PDB entry 7WQ4 | electron microscopy, 2.60 A resolution | chains A and B of the 6 polymer chains in the assembly

== Chain A ==
Name: Engineered Guanine nucleotide-binding protein G(q) subunit alpha
Source organism: Homo sapiens
Amino-acid sequence (361 residues; numbered 1 to 246 plus 124 insertion-coded residues; 9 numbers in that range are skipped by the numbering (no residue carries them; nothing is unmodelled there); the number before each row is that of its first residue; a row labelled like 56A-56Z holds insertion residues (56A, then the next letters in order)):
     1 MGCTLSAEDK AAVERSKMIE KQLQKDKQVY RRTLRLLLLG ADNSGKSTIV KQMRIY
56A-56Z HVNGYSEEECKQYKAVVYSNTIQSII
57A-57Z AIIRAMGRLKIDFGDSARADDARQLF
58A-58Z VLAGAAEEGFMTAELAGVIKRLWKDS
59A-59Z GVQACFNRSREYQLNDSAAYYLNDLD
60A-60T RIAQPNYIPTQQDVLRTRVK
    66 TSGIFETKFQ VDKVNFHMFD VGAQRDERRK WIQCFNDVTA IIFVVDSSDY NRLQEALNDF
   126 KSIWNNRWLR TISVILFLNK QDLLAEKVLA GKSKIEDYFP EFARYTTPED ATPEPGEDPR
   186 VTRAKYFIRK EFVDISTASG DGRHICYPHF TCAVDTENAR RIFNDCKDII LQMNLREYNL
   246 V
Disordered / not traced: 1-3, 56A-56Z, 57A-57Z, 58A-58Z, 59A-59Z, 60A-60T

== Chain B ==
Name: Guanine nucleotide-binding protein G(I)/G(S)/G(T) subunit beta-1
UniProt: P54311 (GBB1_RAT); residue numbers follow UniProt; this construct covers 1-340
Amino-acid sequence (340 residues; each row starts with the number of its first residue):
     1 MSELDQLRQE AEQLKNQIRD ARKACADATL SQITNNIDPV GRIQMRTRRT LRGHLAKIYA
    61 MHWGTDSRLL VSASQDGKLI IWDSYTTNKV HAIPLRSSWV MTCAYAPSGN YVACGGLDNI
   121 CSIYNLKTRE GNVRVSRELA GHTGYLSCCR FLDDNQIVTS SGDTTCALWD IETGQQTTTF
   181 TGHTGDVMSL SLAPDTRLFV SGACDASAKL WDVREGMCRQ TFTGHESDIN AICFFPNGNA
   241 FATGSDDATC RLFDLRADQE LMTYSHDNII CGITSVSFSK SGRLLLAGYD DFNCNVWDAL
   301 KADRAGVLAG HDNRVSCLGV TDDGMAVATG SWDSFLKIWN
Disordered / not traced: 1-2
Swiss-Prot annotation at these positions:
  - modified residue: Ser-2 (N-acetylserine), His-266 (Phosphohistidine)

== Interface between chain A and chain B ==
Contacting residue pairs - 55 pairs, chain A then chain B:
  Arg-15(A) / Val-90(B)  hydrogen bond (side chain-backbone)
  Arg-15(A) / His-91(B)
  Ser-16(A) / Asn-88(B)
  Ser-16(A) / Lys-89(B)  hydrogen bond (side chain-backbone)
  Ile-19(A) / Lys-89(B)
  Ile-19(A) / Val-90(B)
  Ile-19(A) / His-91(B)
  Ile-19(A) / Ala-92(B)  hydrophobic
  Glu-20(A) / Lys-89(B)  salt bridge
  Leu-23(A) / Lys-78(B)
  Leu-23(A) / Lys-89(B)
  Asp-26(A) / Lys-78(B)  salt bridge
  Lys-27(A) / Leu-55(B)
  Tyr-30(A) / Ala-56(B)
  Tyr-30(A) / Asp-76(B)
  Thr-66(A) / Asn-119(B)
  Thr-66(A) / His-142(B)
  Ser-67(A) / Asp-118(B)
  Gly-68(A) / Leu-117(B)
  Gly-68(A) / Asn-119(B)
  Ile-69(A) / Trp-99(B)
  Ile-69(A) / Leu-117(B)  hydrophobic
  Phe-84(A) / Trp-99(B)
  Ala-88(A) / Asn-119(B)
  Ala-88(A) / Thr-143(B)
  Gln-89(A) / Leu-117(B)
  Gln-89(A) / Tyr-145(B)
  Arg-90(A) / Gly-162(B)  hydrogen bond (side chain-backbone)
  Arg-90(A) / Asp-163(B)
  Arg-90(A) / Thr-164(B)
  Arg-90(A) / Asp-186(B)  salt bridge
  Glu-92(A) / Asp-186(B)
  Arg-94(A) / Cys-204(B)
  Arg-94(A) / Asp-228(B)  salt bridge
  Lys-95(A) / Tyr-145(B)
  Lys-95(A) / Met-188(B)
  Lys-95(A) / Cys-204(B)
  Lys-95(A) / Asp-228(B)  salt bridge
  Lys-95(A) / Asn-230(B)  hydrogen bond
  Lys-95(A) / Asp-246(B)  salt bridge
  Trp-96(A) / Leu-117(B)  hydrophobic
  Trp-96(A) / Tyr-145(B)
  Gln-98(A) / Arg-314(B)  hydrogen bond
  Cys-99(A) / Lys-57(B)  hydrogen bond (backbone-side chain)
  Cys-99(A) / Tyr-59(B)
  Cys-99(A) / Trp-99(B)
  Cys-99(A) / Met-101(B)  hydrophobic
  Phe-100(A) / Trp-99(B)  hydrophobic
  Phe-100(A) / Leu-117(B)  hydrophobic
  Asn-101(A) / Lys-57(B)  hydrogen bond
  Asn-101(A) / Trp-332(B)
  Asp-102(A) / Lys-57(B)  salt bridge
  Trp-133(A) / Asp-290(B)
  Trp-133(A) / Arg-314(B)
  Trp-133(A) / Trp-332(B)  hydrophobic
Also at the interface, not in a pair above, chain A (29 interface residues in all): Ala-12, Val-13, Val-103
Also at the interface, not in a pair above, chain B (35 interface residues in all): Gly-53, Gln-75, Ile-80, Gly-131

== Summary ==
29 residues of chain A face 35 of chain B across their interface; the contacts include 7 hydrogen bonds and 7
salt bridges. Polar contacts include Glu-20(A)/Lys-89(B), Asp-26(A)/Lys-78(B) and Arg-90(A)/Asp-186(B).
Chain A is Engineered Guanine nucleotide-binding protein G(q) subunit alpha (Homo sapiens) and chain B is
Guanine nucleotide-binding protein G(I)/G(S)/G(T) subunit beta-1; the structure, Galanin-bound galanin
receptor 2 in complex with Gq, was determined by electron microscopy (same publication as 7WQ3).
